5S59 - chains B and E of the 6 polymer chains in the assembly; structure by X-ray diffraction, 2.60 A resolution.

== Chain B ==
Molecule: Tubulin beta-2B chain
From: Bos taurus
UniProtKB: Q6B856 (TBB2B_BOVIN); the author numbering skips numbers that UniProt does not, so the offset changes along the chain: 1-42 = UniProt 1-42; 45-360 = UniProt 43-358; 369-455 = UniProt 359-445
Sequence (445 residues; row label = number of the first residue in the row; note: 10 numbers in that range are skipped by the numbering (no residue carries them; nothing is unmodelled there)):
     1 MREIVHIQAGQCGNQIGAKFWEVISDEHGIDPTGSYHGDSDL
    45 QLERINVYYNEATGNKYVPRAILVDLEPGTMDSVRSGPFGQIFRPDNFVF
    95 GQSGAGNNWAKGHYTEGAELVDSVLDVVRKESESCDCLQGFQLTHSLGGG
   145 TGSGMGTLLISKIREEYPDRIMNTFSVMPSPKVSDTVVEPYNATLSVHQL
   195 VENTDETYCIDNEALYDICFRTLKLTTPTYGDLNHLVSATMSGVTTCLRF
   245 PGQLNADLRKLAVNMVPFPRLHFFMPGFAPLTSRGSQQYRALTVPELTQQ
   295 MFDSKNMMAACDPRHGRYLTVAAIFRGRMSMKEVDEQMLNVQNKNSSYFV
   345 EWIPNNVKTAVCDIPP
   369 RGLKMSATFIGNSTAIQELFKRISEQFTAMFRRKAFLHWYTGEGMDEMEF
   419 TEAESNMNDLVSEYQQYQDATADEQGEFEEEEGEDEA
Unresolved in the structure: 279-280, 438-455
Bound ions: Mg2+: Gln-11 (together with GDP); Ca2+: Glu-113 (shared with 1 residue of chain C)
Residues lining bound ligands: GDP (guanosine-5'-diphosphate): Gly-10, Gln-11, Cys-12, Gln-15, Ile-16, Asp-69, Ala-99, Asn-101, Ser-140, Gly-142, Gly-143, Gly-144, Thr-145, Gly-146, Ser-147, Val-171, Pro-173, Val-177, Asp-179, Glu-183, Asn-206, Leu-209, Tyr-224, Leu-227, Asn-228
Swiss-Prot annotation at these positions:
  - motif: Met-1 to Ile-4 (MREI motif)
  - binding site (GTP): Gln-11, Glu-71, Ser-140, Gly-144, Thr-145, Gly-146, Asn-206, Asn-228
  - binding site (Mg(2+)): Glu-71
  - modified residue: Ser-40 (Phosphoserine), Thr-57 (Phosphothreonine), Lys-60 (N6-acetyllysine), Ser-174 (Phosphoserine), Thr-287 (Phosphothreonine), Thr-292 (Phosphothreonine), Arg-320 (Omega-N-methylarginine), Glu-448 (5-glutamyl polyglutamate)
  - cross-link (Glycyl lysine isopeptide (Lys-Gly)): Lys-60 (interchain with G-Cter in ubiquitin), Lys-326 (interchain with G-Cter in ubiquitin)

== Chain E ==
Molecule: Stathmin-4
From: Rattus norvegicus
UniProtKB: P63043 (STMN4_RAT); residues 5-145 here correspond to UniProt positions 49-189 (UniProt number = residue number + 44)
Sequence (143 residues; each row starts with the number of its first residue):
     3 MADMEVIELNKCTSGQSFEVILKPPSFDGVPEFNASLPRRRDPSLEEIQK
    53 KLEAAEERRKYQEAELLKHLAEKREHEREVIQKAIEENNNFIKMAKEKLA
   103 QKMESNKENREAHLAAMLERLQEKDKHAEEVRKNKELKEEASR
Unresolved in the structure: 3-5, 29-43, 144-145
Sequence notes: initiating methionine (3); expression tag (4)
Swiss-Prot annotation at these positions:
  - modified residue: Ser-46 (Phosphoserine)

== Interface between chain B and chain E ==
Residue-residue contacts (26):
  His-107(B) / Lys-75(E)  hydrogen bond
  Tyr-108(B) / His-78(E)  hydrogen bond
  Tyr-108(B) / Glu-79(E)
  Tyr-108(B) / Val-82(E)  hydrophobic
  Tyr-108(B) / Ile-83(E)
  Leu-152(B) / Glu-79(E)
  Ser-155(B) / Leu-72(E)
  Ser-155(B) / Lys-75(E)
  Ser-155(B) / Arg-76(E)  hydrogen bond
  Lys-156(B) / Arg-76(E)
  Lys-156(B) / Glu-79(E)  salt bridge
  Arg-158(B) / Leu-68(E)
  Glu-159(B) / Leu-72(E)
  Glu-159(B) / Arg-76(E)  salt bridge
  Pro-162(B) / Glu-65(E)
  Gln-193(B) / Lys-75(E)
  Glu-196(B) / His-71(E)  salt bridge
  Thr-409(B) / Glu-89(E)
  Glu-411(B) / Val-82(E)
  Glu-411(B) / Ala-86(E)
  Gly-412(B) / Val-82(E)
  Gly-412(B) / Lys-85(E)
  Gly-412(B) / Ala-86(E)
  Met-413(B) / Val-82(E)
  Met-413(B) / Lys-85(E)
  Glu-417(B) / His-78(E)  salt bridge
Other interface residues (no listed pair), chain B (17 interface residues in all): Thr-109, Gly-410
Other interface residues (no listed pair), chain E (14 interface residues in all): Leu-69

== Overview ==
The interface between chain B and chain E involves 17 residues on one side and 14 on the other, with 3
hydrogen bonds and 4 salt bridges. Polar pairs include Lys-156(B)/Glu-79(E), Glu-159(B)/Arg-76(E) and
Glu-196(B)/His-71(E). Chain B binds GDP.
Here chain B is Tubulin beta-2B chain (Bos taurus) and chain E is Stathmin-4 (Rattus norvegicus). Entry 5S59
(Tubulin-Z1324080698-complex) was determined by X-ray diffraction, deposited together with 5S4L, 5S4M, 5S4N,
5S4O, 5S4P, 5S4Q and 52 further entries.
